4DQY - chains A and C of the 5 polymer chains in the assembly; structure by X-ray diffraction, 3.25 A resolution.

# Chain A
Molecule: Poly [ADP-ribose] polymerase 1
Organism: Homo sapiens
Notes: fragment: Zinc Finger 1 (Zn1)
Reference sequence: P09874 (PARP1_HUMAN); residues 1-96 here = UniProt positions 1-96
Amino-acid sequence (116 residues; each row starts with the number of its first residue; numbers below 1 keep their minus sign (Met-19 is residue -19)):
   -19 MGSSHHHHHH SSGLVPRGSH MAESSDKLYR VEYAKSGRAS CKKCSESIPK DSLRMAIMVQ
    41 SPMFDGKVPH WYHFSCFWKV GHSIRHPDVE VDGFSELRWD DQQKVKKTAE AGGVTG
Not modelled in the structure: -19 to 5, 92-96
Sequence notes: expression tag (-19 to 0)
Bound ions: Zn2+: Cys21, Cys24, His53, Cys56
Swiss-Prot annotation at these positions:
  - zinc finger: Tyr9 to Gly93 (PARP-type 1)
  - binding site (Zn(2+)): Cys21, Cys24, His53, Cys56
  - modified residue: Ala2 (N-acetylalanine), Ser41 (Phosphoserine)

# Chain C
Molecule: Poly [ADP-ribose] polymerase 1
Organism: Homo sapiens
Notes: EC 2.4.2.30; fragment: WGR-CAT fragment
Reference sequence: P09874 (PARP1_HUMAN); numbering as in UniProt (aligned over 518-1014)
Amino-acid sequence (506 residues; row label = number of the first residue in the row):
   517 MKSEKRMKLT LKGGAAVDPD SGLEHSAHVL EKGGKVFSAT LGLVDIVKGT NSYYKLQLLE
   577 DDKENRYWIF RSWGRVGTVI GSNKLEQMPS KEDAIEHFMK LYEEKTGNAW HSKNFTKYPK
   637 KFYPLEIDYG QDEEAVKKLT VNPGTKSKLP KPVQDLIKMI FDVESMKKAM VEYEIDLQKM
   697 PLGKLSKRQI QAAYSILSEV QQAVSQGSSD SQILDLSNRF YTLIPHDFGM KKPPLLNNAD
   757 SVQAKAEMLD NLLDIEVAYS LLRGGSDDSS KDPIDVNYEK LKTDIKVVDR DSEEAEIIRK
   817 YVKNTHATTH NAYDLEVIDI FKIEREGECQ RYKPFKQLHN RRLLWHGSRT TNFAGILSQG
   877 LRIAPPEAPV TGYMFGKGIY FADMVSKSAN YCHTSQGDPI GLILLGEVAL GNMYELKHAS
   937 HISKLPKGKH SVKGLGKTTP DPSANISLDG VDVPLGTGIS SGVNDTSLLY NEYIVYDIAQ
   997 VNLKYLLKLK FNFKTSLWLE HHHHHH
Not modelled in the structure: 517-530, 576-583, 645-661, 1012-1022
Sequence notes: initiating methionine (517); expression tag (1015-1022)
Swiss-Prot annotation at these positions:
  - active site: Glu988 (For poly [ADP-ribose] polymerase activity)
  - binding site (NAD(+)): His862 to Ser864, Gly871, Arg878, Ser904
  - modified residue: Ser519 (ADP-ribosylserine), Glu520 (PolyADP-ribosyl glutamic acid), Lys521 (N6-(ADP-ribosyl)lysine), Thr594 (Phosphothreonine), Lys600 (N6-acetyllysine), Lys621 (N6-acetyllysine), Ser782 (Phosphoserine), Ser786 (Phosphoserine)
  - cross-link (Glycyl lysine isopeptide (Lys-Gly)): Lys528 (interchain with G-Cter in SUMO2), Lys748 (interchain with G-Cter in SUMO1)
What the authors report for this chain:
  - binding site for the 26-nt DNA strand: Trp589
  - conformationally variable residues: Leu698, Leu701
  - mutagenesis - L713F: increased catalytic activity
  - mutagenesis - L713F: decreased stability
  - catalytic residues: Glu988 (citing earlier work)
  - mutagenesis - E988Q: unchanged stability in response to DNA

# Interface between chain A and chain C
Pairs across the interface (12):
  Gln40(A) with Ile596(C)
  Ser41(A) with Ile596(C)
  Pro42(A) with Ile596(C); Gly597(C), hydrogen bond (backbone-backbone)
  Met43(A) with Trp589(C), hydrogen bond (backbone-side chain); Gly597(C); Ser598(C), hydrogen bond (backbone-backbone)
  Phe44(A) with Ile596(C)
  Asp45(A) with Thr566(C); Asn567(C), hydrogen bond (side chain-backbone); Ser568(C), hydrogen bond; Arg591(C), salt bridge
Interface residues without a listed pair, chain C (11 interface residues in all): Gly590, Val595, Met746
The authors on this interface:
  - pairs named by the authors: Asp45(A)-Arg591(C) (salt bridge)

# Summary
The interface between chain A and chain C involves 6 residues on one side and 11 on the other; the contacts
include 5 hydrogen bonds and 1 salt bridge. Polar contacts include Asp45(A)-Arg591(C), Met43(A)-Trp589(C) and
Asp45(A)-Asn567(C). The paper describes a salt bridge between Asp45(A) and Arg591(C). From the paper: the
catalytic residue Glu988(C); L713F of chain C increases catalytic activity.
Chain A is Poly [ADP-ribose] polymerase 1 and chain C is Poly [ADP-ribose] polymerase 1, both from Homo
sapiens; the structure, Structure of Human PARP-1 bound to a DNA double strand break, was determined by X-ray
diffraction.
